4BON - chains A and B of the 5 polymer chains in the assembly; structure by electron microscopy, 40.00 A resolution (very low resolution: no residue pairs are listed; an interface is given only as per-side residue counts).

Chain A:
Name: Acetylcholine receptor subunit alpha
Organism: Torpedo marmorata
UniProt: P02711 (ACHA_TORMA); residues -23 to 437 here correspond to UniProt positions 1-461 (UniProt number = residue number + 24)
Chain sequence (461 residues; numbered -23 to 437; the number before each row is that of its first residue; numbers below 1 keep their minus sign (Met-23 is residue -23)):
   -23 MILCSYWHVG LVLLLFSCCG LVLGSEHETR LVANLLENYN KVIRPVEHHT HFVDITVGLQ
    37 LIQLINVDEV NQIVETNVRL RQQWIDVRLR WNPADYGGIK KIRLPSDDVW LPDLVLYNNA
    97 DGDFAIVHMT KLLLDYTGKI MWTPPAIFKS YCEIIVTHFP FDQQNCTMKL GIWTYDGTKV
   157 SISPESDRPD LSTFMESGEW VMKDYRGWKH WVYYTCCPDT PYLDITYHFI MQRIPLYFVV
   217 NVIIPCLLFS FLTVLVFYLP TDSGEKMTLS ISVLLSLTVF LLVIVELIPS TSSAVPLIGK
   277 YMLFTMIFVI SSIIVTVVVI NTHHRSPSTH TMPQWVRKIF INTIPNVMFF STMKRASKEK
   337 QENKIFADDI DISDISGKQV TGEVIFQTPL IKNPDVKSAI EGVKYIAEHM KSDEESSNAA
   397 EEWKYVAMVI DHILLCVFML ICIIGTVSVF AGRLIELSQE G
Not modelled in the structure: -23 to 0, 307-373
Disulfide bonds: Cys128-Cys142, Cys192-Cys193
UniProt features mapped onto this chain:
  - glycosylation: Asn141 (N-linked (GlcNAc...) asparagine)

Chain B:
Name: Acetylcholine receptor beta subunit
Organism: Torpedo marmorata
UniProt: Q6S3I0 (Q6S3I0_TORMA); residues -23 to 469 here correspond to UniProt positions 1-493 (UniProt number = residue number + 24)
Chain sequence (493 residues; row label = number of the first residue in the row; numbers below 1 keep their minus sign (Met-23 is residue -23)):
   -23 MEDVRRMALG LVVMMALALS GVGASVMEDT LLSVLFENYN PKVRPSQTVG DKVTVRVGLT
    37 LTSLLILNEK NEEMTTSVFL NLAWTDYRLQ WDPAAYEGIK DLSIPSDDVW QPDIVLMNNN
    97 DGSFEITLHV NVLVQHTGAV SWHPSAIYRS SCTIKVMYFP FDWQNCTMVF KSYTYDTSEV
   157 ILQHALDAKG EREVKEIMIN QDAFTENGQW SIEHKPSRKN WRSDDPSYED VTFYLIIQRK
   217 PLFYIVYTIV PCILISILAI LVFYLPPDAG EKMSLSISAL LALTVFLLLL ADKVPETSLS
   277 VPIIISYLMF IMILVAFSVI LSVVVLNLHH RSPNTHTMPN WIRQIFIETL PPFLWIQRPV
   337 TTPSPDSKPT IISRANDEYF IRKPAGDFVC PVDNARVAVQ PERLFSEMKW HLNGLTQPVT
   397 LPQDLKEAVE AIKYIAEQLE SASEFDDLKK DWQYVAMVAD RLFLYIFITM CSIGTFSIFL
   457 DASHNVPPDN PFA
Not modelled in the structure: -23 to 0, 165-173, 313-402
Disulfide bonds: Cys128-Cys142

How chain A and chain B interact:
At this resolution (40 A) residue pairs are not listed: 29 residues of chain A and 30 of chain B lie at the interface.

Overview:
29 residues of chain A and 30 residues of chain B are in contact.
Here chain A is Acetylcholine receptor subunit alpha and chain B is Acetylcholine receptor beta subunit, both
from Torpedo marmorata. Entry 4BON (The structure and super-organization of acetylcholine receptor-rapsyn
complexes class B) was determined by electron microscopy together with 4BOG, 4BOI, 4BOO, 4BOR and 4BOT from
the same study.
